PDB entry 3V47 | X-ray diffraction, 2.47 A resolution | chains A and B of the 4 polymer chains in the assembly

== Chain A (and B) ==
Name: Toll-like receptor 5b and variable lymphocyte receptor B.61 chimeric protein
Source organism: Danio rerio
Notes: fragment: zebrafish Toll-like receptor 5b , hagfish variable lymphocyte receptor B.61; chain B of this document is another copy of the same molecule, construct and numbering; everything in this record applies to it too
UniProt: chimeric construct of B3DIN1, Q4G1L2: residues 22-390 from B3DIN1 (B3DIN1_DANRE) positions 22-390 (same numbers); residues 391-465 from Q4G1L2 positions 126-200 (UniProt number = residue number - 265)
Chain sequence (455 residues; row label = number of the first residue in the row):
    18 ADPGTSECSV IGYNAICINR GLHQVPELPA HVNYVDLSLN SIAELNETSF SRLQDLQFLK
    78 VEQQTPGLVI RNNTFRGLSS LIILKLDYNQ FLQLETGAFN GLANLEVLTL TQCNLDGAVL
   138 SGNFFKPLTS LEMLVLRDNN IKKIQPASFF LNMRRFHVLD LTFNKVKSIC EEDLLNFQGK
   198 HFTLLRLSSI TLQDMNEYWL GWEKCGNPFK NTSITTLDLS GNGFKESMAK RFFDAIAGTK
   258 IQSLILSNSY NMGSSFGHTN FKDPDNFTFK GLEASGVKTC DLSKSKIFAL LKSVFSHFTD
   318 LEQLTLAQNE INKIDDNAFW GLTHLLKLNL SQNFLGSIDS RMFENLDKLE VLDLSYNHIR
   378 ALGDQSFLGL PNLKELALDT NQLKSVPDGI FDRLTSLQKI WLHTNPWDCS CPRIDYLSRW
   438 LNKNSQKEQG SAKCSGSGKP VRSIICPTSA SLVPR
Disordered / not traced: 18-23, 465-472
Construct notes: expression tag (18-21, 466-472); engineered mutation Glu24 (Val in B3DIN1), Val124 (Leu in B3DIN1), Lys159 (Gln in B3DIN1), Lys227 (Arg in B3DIN1), Thr229 (Ser in B3DIN1), Asn334 (Asp in B3DIN1)
Cystine bridges: Cys25-Cys34, Cys187-Cys222, Cys426-Cys451, Cys428-Cys463
Covalent attachments: N-acetylglucosamine (NAG) linked to Asn63, Asn89, Asn228, Asn346
Reported in the primary citation:
  - self-association interface (contacts with another copy of this molecule); pairs are residue here / residue on that copy: Asn350-Arg377 (hydrogen bond), Tyr373-Arg377 (hydrogen bond), Phe273, Phe351, His375

== Interface between chain A and chain B ==
Pairs across the interface (31; chain A residue first):
  Phe273(A) with Phe273(B), hydrophobic
  Gln349(A) with Lys401(B)
  Asn350(A) with Arg377(B), hydrogen bond (backbone-side chain)
  Phe351(A) with Arg377(B)
  Tyr373(A) with Arg377(B), hydrogen bond (backbone-side chain); Gln399(B); Lys401(B); Pro423(B)
  Asn374(A) with Gln399(B), hydrogen bond (backbone-side chain)
  His375(A) with His375(B), hydrogen bond; Arg377(B); Gln399(B)
  Arg377(A) with Asn350(B), hydrogen bond (side chain-backbone); Phe351(B); Tyr373(B), hydrogen bond (side chain-backbone); His375(B), hydrogen bond
  Thr397(A) with Gln399(B), hydrogen bond (backbone-side chain); Pro423(B)
  Gln399(A) with Tyr373(B); Asn374(B), hydrogen bond (side chain-backbone); His375(B); Thr397(B)
  Lys401(A) with Gln349(B); Tyr373(B)
  Thr421(A) with Thr421(B); Asn422(B); Pro423(B)
  Asn422(A) with Thr421(B)
  Pro423(A) with Tyr373(B); Thr397(B); Thr421(B)
Interface residues without a listed pair, chain A (16 interface residues in all): Lys450, Ser452
Interface residues without a listed pair, chain B (16 interface residues in all): Ser452, Gly455

== Overview ==
The chain A/chain B interface involves 16 residues from each chain, with 9 hydrogen bonds. Polar pairs include
Asn350(A)-Arg377(B), Tyr373(A)-Arg377(B) and Asn374(A)-Gln399(B). From the paper: a self-association interface
involving Phe273(A), Asn350(A) and Phe351(A) among others.
Chain A and chain B are both Toll-like receptor 5b and variable lymphocyte receptor B.61 chimeric protein
(Danio rerio); the structure, Crystal structure of the N-terminal fragment of zebrafish TLR5 in complex with
Salmonella flagellin, was determined by X-ray diffraction together with 3V44 from the same study.
